5TH1 - chains B and D of the 6 polymer chains in the assembly; structure by X-ray diffraction, 2.19 A resolution.

[Chain B (and D)]
Name: Hemagglutinin HA2 chain
Source organism: Influenza A virus
Notes: chain D of this document is another copy of the same molecule, construct and numbering; everything in this record applies to it too
UniProtKB: A0A0J9X253 (A0A0J9X253_9INFA); residues 2-174 here = UniProt positions 2-174
Chain sequence (180 residues; each row starts with the number of its first residue):
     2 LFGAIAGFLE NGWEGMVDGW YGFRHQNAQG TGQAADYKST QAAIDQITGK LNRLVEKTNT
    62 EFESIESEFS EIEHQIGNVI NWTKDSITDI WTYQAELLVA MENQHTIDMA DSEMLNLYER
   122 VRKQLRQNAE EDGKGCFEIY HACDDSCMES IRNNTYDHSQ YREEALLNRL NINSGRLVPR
Not modelled in the structure: 57, 173-181 (chain D: 59-60, 173-181)
Disulfide bonds: Cys144-Cys148
Covalent attachments: N-acetylglucosamine (NAG) linked to Asn82
Sequence notes: expression tag (175-181)

[Chain B / chain D interface]
Residue-residue contacts (46; chain B residue first):
  Leu2(B) with Phe3(D); Ser113(D), hydrogen bond (backbone-side chain); Glu114(D); Asn117(D)
  Phe3(B) with Phe3(D), hydrophobic
  Gly4(B) with Asn117(D)
  Phe9(B) with Lys124(D)
  Ile77(B) with Ile77(D), hydrophobic
  Asn79(B) with Glu64(D); Ile66(D)
  Val80(B) with Ile81(D), hydrophobic
  Trp83(B) with Phe63(D); Glu64(D); Ile66(D), hydrophobic; Lys85(D)
  Thr84(B) with Thr84(D)
  Asp86(B) with Phe63(D)
  Ser87(B) with Phe63(D)
  Asp90(B) with Thr61(D), hydrogen bond; Phe63(D)
  Ile91(B) with Ile88(D), hydrophobic; Ile91(D), hydrophobic; Trp92(D)
  Tyr94(B) with Trp92(D), hydrophobic; Gln95(D); Leu99(D)
  Gln95(B) with Gln95(D)
  Leu98(B) with Arg54(D); Gln95(D)
  Met102(B) with Met102(D), hydrophobic
  Gln105(B) with His106(D)
  Tyr119(B) with Lys124(D)
  Glu131(B) with Arg127(D), salt bridge; Gln128(D); Arg163(D), salt bridge
  Glu132(B) with Arg123(D), salt bridge; Lys124(D); Arg127(D)
  Asp133(B) with Lys124(D)
  Glu139(B) with Arg127(D), salt bridge
  Tyr141(B) with Arg127(D), hydrogen bond; Arg163(D)
  Arg170(B) with Gln128(D), hydrogen bond; Arg163(D), hydrogen bond (backbone-side chain); Leu167(D)
  Leu171(B) with Leu171(D), hydrophobic
Other interface residues (no listed pair), chain B (32 interface residues in all): Gln76, Ile88, Ala101, Asp109, Arg123, Gly134
Other interface residues (no listed pair), chain D (28 interface residues in all): Ile73

[In short]
Chain B and chain D form an interface of 32 and 28 residues respectively, with 5 hydrogen bonds and 4 salt
bridges. Polar contacts include Glu131(B)-Arg127(D), Glu131(B)-Arg163(D) and Glu132(B)-Arg123(D). Covalently
linked N-acetylglucosamine: at Asn82(B).
Chain B and chain D are both Hemagglutinin HA2 chain (Influenza A virus); the structure, Crystal structure of
H10 hemagglutinin mutant (K158aA-Q226L-G228S) from Jiangxi-Donghu (2013) H10N8 influenza virus in complex with
..., was determined by X-ray diffraction, deposited together with 5TGO, 5TGU, 5TGV, 5TH0, 5THB, 5THC and 5THF.
